6D7J - chains C and D of the 4 polymer chains in the assembly; structure by X-ray diffraction, 2.24 A resolution.

== Chain C (and D) ==
Name: Beta-Glucuronidase
Organism: Parabacteroides merdae CL03T12C32
Notes: chain D of this document is another copy of the same molecule, construct and numbering; everything in this record applies to it too
UniProt: K5ZWV5 (K5ZWV5_9BACT); residues 23-830 here correspond to UniProt positions 19-826 (UniProt number = residue number - 4)
Chain sequence (830 residues; each row starts with the number of its first residue):
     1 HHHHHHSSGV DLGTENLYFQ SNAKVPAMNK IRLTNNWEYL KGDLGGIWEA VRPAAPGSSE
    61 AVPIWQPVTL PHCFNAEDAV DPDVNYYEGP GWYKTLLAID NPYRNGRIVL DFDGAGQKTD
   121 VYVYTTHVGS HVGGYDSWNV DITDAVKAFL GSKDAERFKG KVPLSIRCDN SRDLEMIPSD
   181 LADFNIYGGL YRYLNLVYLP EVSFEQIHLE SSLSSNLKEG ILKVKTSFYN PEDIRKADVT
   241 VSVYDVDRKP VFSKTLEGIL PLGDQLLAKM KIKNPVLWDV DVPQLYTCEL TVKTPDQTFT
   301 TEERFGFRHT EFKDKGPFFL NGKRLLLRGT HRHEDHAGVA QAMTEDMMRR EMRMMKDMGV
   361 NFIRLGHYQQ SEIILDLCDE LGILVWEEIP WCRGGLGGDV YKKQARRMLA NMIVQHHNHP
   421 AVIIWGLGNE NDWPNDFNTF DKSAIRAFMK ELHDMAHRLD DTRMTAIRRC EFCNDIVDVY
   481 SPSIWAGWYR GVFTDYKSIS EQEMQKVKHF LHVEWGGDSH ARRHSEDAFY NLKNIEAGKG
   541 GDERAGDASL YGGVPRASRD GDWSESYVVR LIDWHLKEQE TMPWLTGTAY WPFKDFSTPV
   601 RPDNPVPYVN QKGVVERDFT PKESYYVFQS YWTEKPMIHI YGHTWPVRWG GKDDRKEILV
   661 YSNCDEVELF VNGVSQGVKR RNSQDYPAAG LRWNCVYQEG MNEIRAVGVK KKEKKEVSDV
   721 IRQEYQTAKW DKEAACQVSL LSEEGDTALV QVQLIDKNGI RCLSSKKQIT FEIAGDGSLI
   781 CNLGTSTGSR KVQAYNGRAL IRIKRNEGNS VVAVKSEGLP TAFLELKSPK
Not modelled in the structure: 1-20, 534-553, 830 (chain D: 1-20, 534-554, 829-830)
Sequence notes: expression tag (1-22)
Metal / ion sites: K+: Asp78, Ala79, Asp81, Val84; Na+: Asp173, Met176, Pro178
Reported in the primary citation:
  - catalytic residues: Glu430, Glu514
  - mutagenesis - R468Q/R469Q (16-fold), W485Y (10-fold): increased catalytic activity on pNPG
  - mutagenesis - R468A: abolished catalytic activity
  - mutagenesis - R468A/R469A, R468Q/R469Q, R469A: decreased catalytic activity
  - mutagenesis - R393A: increased catalytic activity
  - mutagenesis - W485Y: unchanged catalytic activity
  - mutagenesis - R468Q/R469Q: abolished catalytic activity on polysaccharide substrates

== Interface between chain C and chain D ==
Residue-residue contacts (80):
  Leu40(C) with Asn85(D)
  Asp43(C) with Arg172(D)
  Leu44(C) with Arg172(D)
  Gly45(C) with Arg172(D); Asp173(D); Leu174(D), hydrogen bond (backbone-backbone)
  Gly46(C) with Leu174(D)
  Trp48(C) with Asn435(D), hydrogen bond (side chain-backbone); Asp436(D); Phe437(D), hydrogen bond (side chain-backbone); Asn438(D)
  Glu49(C) with Arg172(D), salt bridge; Leu174(D)
  Arg52(C) with Arg172(D); Leu181(D); Asn435(D), hydrogen bond (side chain-backbone); Asp436(D), salt bridge
  Pro53(C) with Asn435(D), hydrogen bond (backbone-side chain)
  Ser59(C) with Leu181(D), hydrogen bond (side chain-backbone); Arg393(D); Val600(D)
  Glu60(C) with Leu181(D); Asn435(D), hydrogen bond
  Val62(C) with Arg172(D); Pro599(D); Val600(D), hydrophobic
  Pro63(C) with Asn85(D); Arg172(D)
  Ile64(C) with Asn85(D), hydrogen bond (backbone-side chain); Tyr608(D)
  Asn85(C) with Leu40(D); Pro63(D); Ile64(D), hydrogen bond (side chain-backbone)
  Arg172(C) with Asp43(D); Leu44(D); Gly45(D); Glu49(D), salt bridge; Pro63(D)
  Asp173(C) with Gly45(D)
  Leu174(C) with Gly45(D), hydrogen bond (backbone-backbone); Gly46(D); Glu49(D)
  Leu181(C) with Arg52(D); Ser59(D), hydrogen bond (backbone-side chain); Glu60(D)
  Arg393(C) with Ser59(D)
  Asn435(C) with Trp48(D), hydrogen bond (backbone-side chain); Arg52(D), hydrogen bond (backbone-side chain); Pro53(D), hydrogen bond (side chain-backbone); Glu60(D), hydrogen bond
  Asp436(C) with Trp48(D); Arg52(D), salt bridge
  Phe437(C) with Trp48(D), hydrogen bond (backbone-side chain)
  Asn438(C) with Trp48(D)
  Pro599(C) with Val62(D)
  Val600(C) with Ser59(D); Val62(D), hydrophobic
  Tyr608(C) with Ile64(D)
  Glu772(C) with Ala774(D); Gly775(D), hydrogen bond (side chain-backbone)
  Ile773(C) with Ala774(D)
  Ala774(C) with Glu772(D); Ile773(D); Ala774(D); Ala813(D), hydrophobic; Phe823(D)
  Gly775(C) with Glu772(D), hydrogen bond (backbone-side chain); Ala813(D); Lys815(D), hydrogen bond (backbone-side chain)
  Asp776(C) with Thr821(D), hydrogen bond
  Asn809(C) with Phe823(D)
  Ser810(C) with Phe823(D)
  Val811(C) with Phe823(D), hydrophobic
  Ala813(C) with Ala774(D); Gly775(D)
  Lys815(C) with Gly775(D), hydrogen bond (side chain-backbone)
  Thr821(C) with Asp776(D), hydrogen bond
  Phe823(C) with Ala774(D); Asn809(D); Val811(D), hydrophobic
Also at the interface, not in a pair above, chain C (43 interface residues in all): Asp180, Trp433, Pro434, Pro602
Also at the interface, not in a pair above, chain D (43 interface residues in all): Asp180, Trp433, Pro434, Pro602, Ser810

== In short ==
The chain C/chain D interface involves 43 residues from each chain, with 22 hydrogen bonds and 4 salt bridges.
Among the polar pairs are Glu49(C)-Arg172(D), Arg52(C)-Asp436(D) and Trp48(C)-Asn435(D). From the paper:
catalytic residues Glu430(C) and Glu514(C); R468A/R469A, R468Q/R469Q and R469A of chain C reduce catalytic
activity; 6 substitutions were tested in all.
Chain C and chain D are both Beta-Glucuronidase (Parabacteroides merdae CL03T12C32); the structure, The
Crystal Structure of Parabacteroides merdae Beta-Glucuronidase (GUS) with Glycerol in Active-Site, was
determined by X-ray diffraction (same publication as 6DXU).
